Entry 1JWL (X-ray diffraction, 4.00 A resolution); this record covers chains D and B of the 4 polymer chains in the assembly.

== Chain D ==
Molecule: 23-nt DNA strand
Sequence (23 nucleotides; each row starts with the number of its first residue):
     1 AGAATTGTGA GCGGATAACA ATT
Not modelled in the structure: 1-5, 20-23

== Chain B ==
Molecule: Lactose Operon Repressor
Source organism: Escherichia coli
Notes: fragment: C-terminal deletion mutant
UniProtKB: P03023 (LACI_ECOLI); residue numbers follow UniProt; this construct covers 1-333
Chain sequence (333 residues; numbered 1 to 333; the number before each row is that of its first residue):
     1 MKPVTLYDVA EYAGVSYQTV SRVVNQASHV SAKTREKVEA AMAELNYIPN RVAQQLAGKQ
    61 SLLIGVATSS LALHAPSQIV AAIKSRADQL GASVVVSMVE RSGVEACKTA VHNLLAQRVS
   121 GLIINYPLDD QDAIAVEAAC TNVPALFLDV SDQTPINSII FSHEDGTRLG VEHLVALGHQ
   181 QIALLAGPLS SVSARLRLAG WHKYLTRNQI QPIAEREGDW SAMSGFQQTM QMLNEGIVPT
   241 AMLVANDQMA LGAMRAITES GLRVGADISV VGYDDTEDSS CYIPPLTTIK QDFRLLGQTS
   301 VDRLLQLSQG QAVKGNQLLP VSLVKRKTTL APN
Not modelled in the structure: 1, 331-333
Small-molecule neighbours: 2-nitrophenyl beta-D-fucopyranoside (NPF): Leu-73, Ala-75, Pro-76, Ile-79, Asn-125, Leu-148, Asp-149, Phe-161, Ser-193, Arg-197, Trp-220, Asn-246, Asp-274, Gln-291, Phe-293, Leu-296
Swiss-Prot annotation at these positions:
  - DNA-binding region: Leu-6 to Asn-25 (H-T-H motif)

== Chain D / chain B interface ==
Contacting residue pairs (9):
  DG13(D) with Asn-50(B), sugar contact; Ala-53(B), hydrogen bond to the base; Ala-57(B), base contact
  DG14(D) with Thr-5(B), phosphate contact; Leu-6(B), hydrogen bond to the phosphate; Pro-49(B), phosphate contact; Asn-50(B), phosphate contact; Ala-57(B), base contact
  DA15(D) with Ala-57(B), sugar contact
Other interface residues (no listed pair), chain D (4 interface residues in all): DT16
Other interface residues (no listed pair), chain B (8 interface residues in all): Ser-21, Gly-58

== In short ==
4 residues of chain D face 8 of chain B across their interface, with 2 hydrogen bonds. Polar pairs include
DG13(D)/Ala-53(B) and DG14(D)/Leu-6(B). Bound to chain B: 2-nitrophenyl beta-D-fucopyranoside.
Chain D is a 23-nt DNA strand and chain B is Lactose Operon Repressor (Escherichia coli); the structure,
Structure of the Dimeric lac Repressor/Operator O1/ONPF Complex, was determined by X-ray diffraction.
